8YTJ - chains B and C of the 4 polymer chains in the assembly; structure by electron microscopy, 3.07 A resolution.

[Chain B]
Molecule: Capsid protein VP2
Source organism: Enterovirus A71
Reference sequence: A0A075QAW4 (A0A075QAW4_HE71); residues 1-254 here correspond to UniProt positions 70-323 (UniProt number = residue number + 69)
Chain sequence (254 residues; numbered 1 to 254; the number before each row is that of its first residue):
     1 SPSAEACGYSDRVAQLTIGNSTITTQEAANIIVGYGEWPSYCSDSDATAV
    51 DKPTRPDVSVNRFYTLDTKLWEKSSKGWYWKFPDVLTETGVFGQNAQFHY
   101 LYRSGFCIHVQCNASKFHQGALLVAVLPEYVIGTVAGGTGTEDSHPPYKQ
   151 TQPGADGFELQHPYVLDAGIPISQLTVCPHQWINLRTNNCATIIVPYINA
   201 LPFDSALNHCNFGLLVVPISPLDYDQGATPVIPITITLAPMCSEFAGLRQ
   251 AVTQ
Unresolved in the structure: 1-9

[Chain C]
Molecule: Capsid protein VP3
Source organism: Enterovirus A71
Reference sequence: A0A075QAW4 (A0A075QAW4_HE71); residues 1-242 here correspond to UniProt positions 324-565 (UniProt number = residue number + 323)
Chain sequence (242 residues; numbered 1 to 242; the number before each row is that of its first residue):
     1 GFPTELKPGTNQFLTTDDGVSAPILPNFHPTPCIHIPGEVRNLLELCQVE
    51 TILEVNNVPTNATSLMERLRFPVSAQAGKGELCAVFRADPGRNGPWQSTL
   101 LGQLCGYYTQWSGSLEVTFMFTGSFMATGKMLIAYTPPGGPLPKDRATAM
   151 LGTHVIWDFGLQSSVTLVIPWISNTHYRAHARDGVFDYYTTGLVSIWYQT
   201 NYVVPIGAPNTAYIIALAAAQKNFTMKLCKDASDILQTGTIQ

[Chain B / chain C interface]
Residue-residue contacts (49):
  Glu-37(B) / His-35(C)  salt bridge
  Glu-37(B) / Pro-37(C)
  Lys-116(B) / Ser-124(C)
  Lys-116(B) / Phe-125(C)  hydrogen bond (backbone-backbone)
  Lys-116(B) / Met-126(C)
  Phe-117(B) / Ile-206(C)
  Phe-117(B) / Gly-207(C)
  Phe-117(B) / Pro-209(C)
  His-118(B) / Ser-124(C)
  Gln-119(B) / Thr-122(C)
  Gln-119(B) / Gly-123(C)
  Gln-119(B) / Ser-124(C)
  Gln-119(B) / Pro-209(C)
  Gln-119(B) / Thr-211(C)  hydrogen bond (side chain-backbone)
  Tyr-164(B) / Glu-54(C)  hydrogen bond
  Tyr-164(B) / Leu-65(C)
  Tyr-164(B) / Met-66(C)  hydrophobic
  Ser-173(B) / Thr-51(C)
  Ser-173(B) / Ile-52(C)  hydrogen bond (backbone-backbone)
  Ser-173(B) / Ser-98(C)  hydrogen bond (side chain-backbone)
  Gln-174(B) / Thr-51(C)
  Gln-174(B) / Ser-98(C)
  Gln-174(B) / Leu-100(C)
  Gln-174(B) / Gln-103(C)
  Thr-176(B) / Glu-50(C)  hydrogen bond (side chain-backbone)
  Thr-176(B) / Thr-51(C)
  Asn-184(B) / Phe-121(C)  hydrogen bond (side chain-backbone)
  Asn-184(B) / Thr-122(C)
  Arg-186(B) / Phe-121(C)
  Arg-186(B) / Gly-123(C)
  Arg-186(B) / Ser-124(C)  hydrogen bond (side chain-backbone)
  Arg-186(B) / Phe-125(C)
  Arg-186(B) / Ala-127(C)  hydrogen bond (side chain-backbone)
  Arg-186(B) / Gly-160(C)  hydrogen bond (side chain-backbone)
  Thr-187(B) / Ser-163(C)  hydrogen bond
  Tyr-197(B) / Pro-37(C)
  Ile-198(B) / Pro-37(C)  hydrophobic
  Asn-199(B) / Ile-36(C)
  Ala-200(B) / Ile-34(C)
  Leu-201(B) / Ile-34(C)
  Pro-202(B) / Ile-34(C)
  Ile-219(B) / Ile-215(C)  hydrophobic
  Ser-220(B) / Thr-122(C)  hydrogen bond
  Ser-220(B) / Tyr-213(C)
  Pro-221(B) / Arg-70(C)
  Asp-223(B) / Pro-209(C)
  Asp-225(B) / Gly-207(C)
  Asp-225(B) / Ala-208(C)  hydrogen bond (side chain-backbone)
  Asp-225(B) / Pro-209(C)
Interface residues without a listed pair, chain B (34 interface residues in all): Tyr-35, Asp-46, Gly-120, Ala-121, Pro-163, Ile-172, Val-177, Trp-182, Pro-196, Val-217, Tyr-224
Interface residues without a listed pair, chain C (38 interface residues in all): Gly-38, Val-49, Arg-68, Leu-69, Thr-99, Met-120, Leu-161, Ala-212

[Overview]
34 residues of chain B and 38 residues of chain C are in contact; the contacts include 13 hydrogen bonds and 1
salt bridge. Polar contacts include Glu-37(B)/His-35(C), Gln-119(B)/Thr-211(C) and Tyr-164(B)/Glu-54(C).
Here chain B is Capsid protein VP2 and chain C is Capsid protein VP3, both from Enterovirus A71. Entry 8YTJ
(Cryo-EM structure of enterovirus A71 mature virion) was determined by electron microscopy together with 8X95,
8X96, 8X97, 8X98, 8X99, 8X9A, 8X9B and 8YTB from the same study.
